Entry 5FL7 (X-ray diffraction, 3.50 A resolution); this record covers chains B and F of the 19 polymer chains in the assembly.

Chain B:
Protein: ATP synthase subunit alpha
From: Yarrowia lipolytica
UniProt: Q6C326 (Q6C326_YARLI); numbering as in UniProt (aligned over 1-536)
Amino-acid sequence (536 residues; each row starts with the number of its first residue):
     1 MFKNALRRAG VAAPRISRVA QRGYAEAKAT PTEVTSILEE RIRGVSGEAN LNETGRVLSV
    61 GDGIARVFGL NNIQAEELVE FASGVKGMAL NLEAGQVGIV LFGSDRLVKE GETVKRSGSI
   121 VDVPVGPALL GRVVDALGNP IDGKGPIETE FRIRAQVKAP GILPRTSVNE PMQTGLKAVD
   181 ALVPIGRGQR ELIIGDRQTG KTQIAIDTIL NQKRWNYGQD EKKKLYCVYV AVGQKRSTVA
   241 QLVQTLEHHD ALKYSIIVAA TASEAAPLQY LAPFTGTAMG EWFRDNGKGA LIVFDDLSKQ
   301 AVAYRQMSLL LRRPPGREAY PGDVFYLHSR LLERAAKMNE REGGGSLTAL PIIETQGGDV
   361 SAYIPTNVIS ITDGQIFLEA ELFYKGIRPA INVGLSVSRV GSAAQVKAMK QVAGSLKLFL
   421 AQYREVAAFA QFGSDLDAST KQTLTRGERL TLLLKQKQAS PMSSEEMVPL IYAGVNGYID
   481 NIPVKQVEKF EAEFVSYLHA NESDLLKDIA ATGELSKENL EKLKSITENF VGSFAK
Not modelled in the structure: 1-48, 429-434, 534-536
Bound ions: Mg2+: Thr-202 (together with ATP)
Ligand contacts:
  - ADP (adenosine-5'-diphosphate): Val-397, Ser-398, Arg-399
  - ATP (adenosine-5'-triphosphate): Asp-196, Arg-197, Gln-198, Thr-199, Gly-200, Lys-201, Thr-202, Gln-203, Gln-234, Glu-354, Phe-383, Arg-388, Pro-389, Gln-456, Lys-457, Gln-458
Swiss-Prot annotation at these positions:
  - binding site (ATP): Gly-195 to Thr-202
Reported in the primary citation:
  - binding site for ATP: Thr-202

Chain F:
Protein: ATP synthase subunit beta
From: Yarrowia lipolytica
Notes: EC 3.6.3.14
UniProt: Q6CFT7 (Q6CFT7_YARLI); residues 1-509 here = UniProt positions 1-509
Amino-acid sequence (509 residues; numbered 1 to 509; the number before each row is that of its first residue):
     1 MVLPRLIPRL SRSAFKVAQA NNRVFNAPFR GMASSAGVGS GKIRTVIGAV VDVQFEQDNL
    61 PAILNALTID RGEGNKLVLE VAQHLGENTV RTIAMDGTEG LVRGTSVADT GAPITIPVGR
   121 GTLGRIINVC GEPIDERGPI EATKFLPIHA DPPTFAEQST TAEVLETGIK VVDLLAPYAR
   181 GGKIGLFGGA GVGKTVFIQE LINNIAKAHG GFSVFCGVGE RTREGNDLYR EMKETGVINL
   241 EGESKVTLVF GQMNEPPGAR ARVALTGLTI AEYFRDEEGQ DVLLFVDNIF RFTQAGSEVS
   301 ALLGRIPSAV GYQPTLATDM GALQERITTT QKGSVTSVQA VYVPADDLTD PAPATTFAHL
   361 DATTVLSRGI SELGIYPAVD PLDSKSRLLD IDVVGQEHYD VASNVQQTLQ AYKSLQDIIA
   421 ILGMDELSEQ DKLTVERARK IQRFLSQPFT VAEVFTGIEG RLVSLKDTVR SFKEILDGKH
   481 DALPEAAFYM VGGIEEVVAK AEKLAAESK
Not modelled in the structure: 1-36, 507-509
Bound ions: Mg2+: Thr-195 (together with ADP)
Ligand contacts:
  - ADP (adenosine-5'-diphosphate): Gly-189, Ala-190, Gly-191, Val-192, Gly-193, Lys-194, Thr-195, Val-196, Arg-221, Glu-224, Tyr-376, Pro-377, Phe-449, Ala-452, Phe-455
  - ATP (adenosine-5'-triphosphate): Ser-386, Asp-390, Tyr-399
Swiss-Prot annotation at these positions:
  - binding site (ATP): Gly-189 to Val-196
  - site: Ser-384 (Required for activity)
Reported in the primary citation:
  - binding site for ADP: Thr-195

Interface between chain B and chain F:
Pairs across the interface - 97 pairs, chain B then chain F:
  Gly-69(B) / Arg-103(F)
  Leu-70(B) / Arg-103(F)  hydrogen bond (backbone-side chain)
  Asn-71(B) / Arg-103(F)
  Asn-72(B) / Val-102(F)
  Ile-73(B) / Leu-101(F)
  Ile-73(B) / Val-102(F)
  Ile-73(B) / Arg-103(F)
  Gln-74(B) / Gly-100(F)
  Gln-74(B) / Leu-101(F)
  Gln-74(B) / Val-102(F)
  Ala-75(B) / Thr-98(F)
  Ala-75(B) / Gly-100(F)  hydrogen bond (backbone-backbone)
  Ala-75(B) / Leu-101(F)  hydrogen bond (backbone-backbone)
  Glu-76(B) / Glu-99(F)
  Asn-91(B) / Val-46(F)
  Asn-91(B) / Ile-47(F)
  Leu-92(B) / Thr-45(F)  hydrogen bond (backbone-side chain)
  Leu-92(B) / Val-46(F)  hydrogen bond (backbone-backbone)
  Leu-92(B) / Leu-101(F)
  Leu-92(B) / Arg-103(F)
  Glu-93(B) / Thr-45(F)
  Glu-93(B) / Arg-103(F)  hydrogen bond (backbone-side chain)
  Ala-94(B) / Arg-44(F)
  Ala-94(B) / Thr-45(F)
  Gln-96(B) / Arg-103(F)
  Val-97(B) / Arg-103(F)
  Ile-120(B) / Gly-100(F)
  Gln-156(B) / Glu-99(F)
  Lys-158(B) / Asn-254(F)
  Lys-158(B) / Glu-255(F)  salt bridge
  Ala-159(B) / Asn-254(F)  hydrogen bond (backbone-side chain)
  Pro-160(B) / Thr-222(F)
  Pro-160(B) / Asn-254(F)
  Gly-161(B) / Thr-222(F)
  Ile-162(B) / Ile-126(F)  hydrophobic
  Ile-162(B) / Ile-134(F)  hydrophobic
  Ile-162(B) / Thr-222(F)
  Ile-162(B) / Asn-226(F)  hydrogen bond (backbone-side chain)
  Ile-162(B) / Phe-250(F)  hydrophobic
  Leu-163(B) / Ile-134(F)
  Leu-163(B) / Asp-135(F)
  Leu-163(B) / Glu-136(F)
  Arg-165(B) / Thr-222(F)
  Arg-165(B) / Arg-223(F)
  Arg-165(B) / Asn-226(F)  hydrogen bond (backbone-side chain)
  Thr-166(B) / Asn-226(F)
  Ser-167(B) / Asn-226(F)
  Ser-167(B) / Asp-227(F)  hydrogen bond
  Ser-167(B) / Arg-230(F)  hydrogen bond
  Arg-190(B) / Arg-221(F)
  Arg-190(B) / Arg-223(F)
  Pro-314(B) / Ala-301(F)
  Pro-314(B) / Pro-307(F)  hydrophobic
  Pro-315(B) / Gly-311(F)
  Arg-317(B) / Val-310(F)
  Arg-317(B) / Ala-345(F)
  Arg-317(B) / Asp-347(F)  salt bridge
  Arg-317(B) / Asp-350(F)  salt bridge
  Gly-322(B) / Glu-298(F)
  Asp-323(B) / Glu-298(F)
  Phe-325(B) / Met-253(F)  hydrophobic
  Phe-325(B) / Arg-291(F)
  Phe-325(B) / Gln-294(F)
  Tyr-326(B) / Met-253(F)
  Tyr-326(B) / Glu-255(F)
  Tyr-326(B) / Pro-256(F)
  Tyr-326(B) / Pro-257(F)
  Tyr-326(B) / Arg-260(F)
  Tyr-326(B) / Glu-298(F)
  Ser-329(B) / Met-253(F)  hydrogen bond (side chain-backbone)
  Arg-330(B) / Met-253(F)
  Glu-333(B) / Arg-221(F)
  Glu-333(B) / Thr-222(F)  hydrogen bond
  Glu-333(B) / Met-253(F)
  Arg-341(B) / Glu-136(F)  salt bridge
  Ser-361(B) / Ala-345(F)
  Ser-361(B) / Asp-346(F)  hydrogen bond
  Thr-366(B) / Ala-190(F)
  Thr-366(B) / Tyr-342(F)  hydrogen bond (backbone-side chain)
  Thr-366(B) / Ala-345(F)
  Ile-369(B) / Arg-221(F)  hydrogen bond (backbone-side chain)
  Ser-370(B) / Ala-190(F)
  Ser-370(B) / Arg-221(F)  hydrogen bond (backbone-side chain)
  Ser-370(B) / Arg-291(F)  hydrogen bond
  Ile-371(B) / Arg-221(F)  hydrogen bond (backbone-side chain)
  Ile-371(B) / Met-253(F)  hydrophobic
  Thr-372(B) / Arg-221(F)  hydrogen bond (backbone-side chain)
  Asp-373(B) / Arg-221(F)  salt bridge
  Asp-373(B) / Arg-223(F)  salt bridge
  Leu-395(B) / Glu-372(F)
  Arg-399(B) / Arg-221(F)
  Arg-399(B) / Arg-223(F)
  Arg-399(B) / Glu-224(F)  salt bridge
  Arg-399(B) / Phe-455(F)
  Val-400(B) / Arg-223(F)
  Ser-402(B) / Val-454(F)
  Gln-422(B) / Leu-373(F)
Interface residues without a listed pair, chain B (58 interface residues in all): Leu-90, Gly-95, Gly-316, Val-360, Ala-362, Tyr-363, Asn-367, Ser-398, Leu-418
Interface residues without a listed pair, chain F (50 interface residues in all): Gly-48, Glu-220, Pro-344, Arg-368, Thr-456

Summary:
Chain B and chain F form an interface of 58 and 50 residues respectively, with 20 hydrogen bonds and 7 salt
bridges. Among the polar pairs are Lys-158(B)/Glu-255(F), Arg-317(B)/Asp-347(F) and Arg-317(B)/Asp-350(F). ADP
is bound between chain B and chain F. From the paper: a binding site for ATP at Thr-202(B); a binding site for
ADP at Thr-195(F).
Here chain B is ATP synthase subunit alpha and chain F is ATP synthase subunit beta, both from Yarrowia
lipolytica. Entry 5FL7 (Structure of the F1c10 complex from Yarrowia lipolytica ATP synthase) was determined
by X-ray diffraction.
